7JPR - chains D and E of the 5 polymer chains in the assembly; structure by electron microscopy, 4.00 A resolution.

Chain D:
Molecule: Origin recognition complex subunit 4
Organism: Homo sapiens
UniProt: O43929 (ORC4_HUMAN); residue numbers follow UniProt; this construct covers 1-436
Chain sequence (436 residues; row label = number of the first residue in the row):
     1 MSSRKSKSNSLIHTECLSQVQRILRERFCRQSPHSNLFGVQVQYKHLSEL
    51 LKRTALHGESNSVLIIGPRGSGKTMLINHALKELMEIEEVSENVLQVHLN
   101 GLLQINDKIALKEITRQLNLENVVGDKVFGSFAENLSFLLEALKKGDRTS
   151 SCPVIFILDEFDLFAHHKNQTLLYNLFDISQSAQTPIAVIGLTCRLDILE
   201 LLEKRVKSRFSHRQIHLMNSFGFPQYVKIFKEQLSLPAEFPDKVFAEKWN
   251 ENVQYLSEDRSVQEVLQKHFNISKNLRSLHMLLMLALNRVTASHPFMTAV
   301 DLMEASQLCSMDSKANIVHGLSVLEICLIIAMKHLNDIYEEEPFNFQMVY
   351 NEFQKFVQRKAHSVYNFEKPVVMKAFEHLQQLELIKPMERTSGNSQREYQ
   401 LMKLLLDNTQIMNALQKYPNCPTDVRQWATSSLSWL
Unresolved in the structure: 1-16, 143-151, 432-436
Ligand contacts: ATP (adenosine-5'-triphosphate): Gln31, His34, Asn36, Leu37, Phe38, Val40, Pro68, Arg69, Gly70, Ser71, Gly72, Lys73, Thr74, Met75, Glu160, Leu192, Leu276, Arg277, His280
UniProt features mapped onto this chain:
  - binding site (ATP): Gly67 to Thr74
  - modified residue: Lys7 (N6-methyllysine)

Chain E:
Molecule: Origin recognition complex subunit 5
Organism: Homo sapiens
UniProt: O43913 (ORC5_HUMAN); numbering as in UniProt (aligned over 1-435)
Chain sequence (435 residues; numbered 1 to 435; the number before each row is that of its first residue):
     1 MPHLENVVLCRESQVSILQSLFGERHHFSFPSIFIYGHTASGKTYVTQTL
    51 LKTLELPHVFVNCVECFTLRLLLEQILNKLNHLSSSEDGCSTEITCETFN
   101 DFVRLFKQVTTAENLKDQTVYIVLDKAEYLRDMEANLLPGFLRLQELADR
   151 NVTVLFLSEIVWEKFRPNTGCFEPFVLYFPDYSIGNLQKILSHDHPPEYS
   201 ADFYAAYINILLGVFYTVCRDLKELRHLAVLNFPKYCEPVVKGEASERDT
   251 RKLWRNIEPHLKKAMQTVYLREISSSQWEKLQKDDTDPGQLKGLSAHTHV
   301 ELPYYSKFILIAAYLASYNPARTDKRFFLKHHGKIKKTNFLKKHEKTSNH
   351 LLGPKPFPLDRLLAILYSIVDSRVAPTANIFSQITSLVTLQLLTLVGHDD
   401 QLDGPKYKCTVSLDFIRAIARTVNFDIIKYLYDFL
Unresolved in the structure: 1-4, 86-91, 286-303, 331-348, 434-435
Bound ions: Mg2+: Thr44 (together with ATP)
Ligand contacts: ATP (adenosine-5'-triphosphate): Val7, Leu9, His38, Thr39, Ala40, Ser41, Gly42, Lys43, Thr44, Tyr45, Lys126, Glu159, Tyr182, Ile190, Leu222, Lys223, Arg226
UniProt features mapped onto this chain:
  - binding site (ATP): Gly37 to Thr44

Interface between chain D and chain E:
Contacting residue pairs - 70 pairs, chain D then chain E:
  Ser18(D) - Glu24(E)
  Ser18(D) - His26(E)
  Ser18(D) - His27(E)
  Gln21(D) - His27(E)
  Arg22(D) - His27(E)
  Arg25(D) - Ser20(E)  hydrogen bond (side chain-backbone)
  Arg25(D) - Leu21(E)  hydrogen bond (side chain-backbone)
  Arg25(D) - His27(E)
  Arg25(D) - Phe28(E)  hydrogen bond (side chain-backbone)
  Arg25(D) - Ser29(E)
  Glu26(D) - Phe28(E)
  Cys29(D) - Ser29(E)
  Cys29(D) - Phe30(E)
  Arg30(D) - Phe28(E)
  Arg30(D) - Asp149(E)
  Gln31(D) - Glu146(E)
  Arg69(D) - Thr169(E)  hydrogen bond (side chain-backbone)
  Arg69(D) - Gly170(E)  hydrogen bond (side chain-backbone)
  Asn100(D) - Leu147(E)
  Leu102(D) - Asn136(E)  hydrogen bond (backbone-side chain)
  Leu102(D) - Pro139(E)
  Leu103(D) - Asn100(E)
  Leu103(D) - Leu147(E)  hydrophobic
  Ile105(D) - Asn136(E)
  Ile109(D) - Asn100(E)
  Glu113(D) - Asn100(E)  hydrogen bond
  Arg116(D) - Arg104(E)
  Arg277(D) - Glu146(E)  salt bridge
  Arg277(D) - Phe172(E)
  Met284(D) - Phe30(E)  hydrophobic
  Leu285(D) - Phe175(E)  hydrophobic
  Asn288(D) - Ser20(E)
  Asn288(D) - Leu21(E)  hydrogen bond (side chain-backbone)
  Leu308(D) - Phe175(E)  hydrophobic
  Met311(D) - Tyr36(E)
  Met311(D) - Val176(E)
  Ser313(D) - Val161(E)
  Ser313(D) - Glu163(E)  hydrogen bond
  Lys314(D) - Val161(E)
  Lys314(D) - Lys164(E)
  Asn316(D) - Tyr36(E)  hydrogen bond
  Asn316(D) - Tyr178(E)  hydrogen bond
  Ile317(D) - Tyr36(E)  hydrophobic
  Ile317(D) - His38(E)  hydrogen bond (backbone-side chain)
  Ile317(D) - Val161(E)  hydrophobic
  His319(D) - Asp181(E)
  Gly320(D) - His38(E)  hydrogen bond (backbone-side chain)
  Gly320(D) - Asp181(E)
  Leu321(D) - Arg220(E)
  Ser322(D) - Thr217(E)
  Ser322(D) - Val218(E)
  Val323(D) - Thr217(E)
  Gln347(D) - His350(E)
  Met348(D) - Leu351(E)  hydrophobic
  Phe367(D) - Thr217(E)
  Phe367(D) - Val218(E)  hydrophobic
  Glu368(D) - Met265(E)
  Glu368(D) - Gln266(E)  hydrogen bond
  Pro370(D) - Leu270(E)  hydrophobic
  Val371(D) - Leu270(E)  hydrophobic
  Lys374(D) - Tyr269(E)
  Leu382(D) - Glu159(E)
  Leu382(D) - Ile160(E)
  Glu383(D) - Ile160(E)
  Glu383(D) - Lys164(E)  hydrogen bond (backbone-side chain)
  Tyr399(D) - Tyr318(E)  hydrogen bond
  Tyr399(D) - His350(E)  hydrogen bond (side chain-backbone)
  Tyr399(D) - Gly353(E)
  Tyr399(D) - Pro354(E)
  Tyr418(D) - Arg220(E)
Also at the interface, not in a pair above, chain D (52 interface residues in all): Gln104, Asp162, Cys194, Met281, Leu324, Asn345, Asn351, His378, Gln381, Leu405
Also at the interface, not in a pair above, chain E (52 interface residues in all): Ile17, Thr39, Thr98, Phe99, Gly140, Arg143, Cys171, Leu177, Glu224, Arg271, Leu352

In short:
Chain D and chain E each contribute 52 residues to their interface; the contacts include 17 hydrogen bonds and
1 salt bridge. Polar contacts include Arg277(D)-Glu146(E), Arg25(D)-Ser20(E) and Arg25(D)-Leu21(E). Bound to
chain D: ATP. Bound to chain E: ATP.
Chain D is Origin recognition complex subunit 4 and chain E is Origin recognition complex subunit 5, both from
Homo sapiens; the structure, ORC-OPEN: Human Origin Recognition Complex (ORC) in an open conformation, was
determined by electron microscopy, deposited together with 7JPP, 7JPS, 7JPO and 7JPQ.
